8Z59 - chain A; structure by X-ray diffraction, 2.58 A resolution.

== Chain A ==
Name: Bilirubin oxidase
Organism: Sulfurimonas sp
UniProtKB: A0A2K2VPI4 (A0A2K2VPI4_9BACT); residues 16-495 here correspond to UniProt positions 22-501 (UniProt number = residue number + 6)
Chain sequence (514 residues; numbered -18 to 495; the number before each row is that of its first residue; numbers below 1 keep their minus sign (Met-18 is residue -18)):
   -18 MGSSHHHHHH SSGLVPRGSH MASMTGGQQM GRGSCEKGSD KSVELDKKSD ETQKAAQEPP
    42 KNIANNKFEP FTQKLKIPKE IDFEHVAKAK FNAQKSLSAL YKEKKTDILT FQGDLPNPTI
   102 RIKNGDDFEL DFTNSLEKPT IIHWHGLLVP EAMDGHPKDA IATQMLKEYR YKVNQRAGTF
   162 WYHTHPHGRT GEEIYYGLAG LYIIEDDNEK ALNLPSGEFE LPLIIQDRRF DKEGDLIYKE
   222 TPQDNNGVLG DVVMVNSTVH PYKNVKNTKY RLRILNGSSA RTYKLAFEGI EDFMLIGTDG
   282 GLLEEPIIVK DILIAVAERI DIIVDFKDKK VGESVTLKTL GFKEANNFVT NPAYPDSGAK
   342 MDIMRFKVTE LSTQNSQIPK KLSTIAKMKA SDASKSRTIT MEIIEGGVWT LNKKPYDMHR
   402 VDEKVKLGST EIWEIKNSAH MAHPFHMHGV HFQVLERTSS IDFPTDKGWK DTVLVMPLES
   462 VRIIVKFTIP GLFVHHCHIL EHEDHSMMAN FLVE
Not modelled in the structure: -18 to 49
Differences from the reference sequence: initiating methionine (-18); expression tag (-17 to 15)
Ion coordination: Cu ion site 1: His124, His427; Cu ion site 2: His126, His164, His479; Cu ion site 3: His166, His429, His477; Cu ion site 4: His424, Cys478, His483

== In short ==
The Cu ion site 1 is built by His124 and His427. The Cu ion site 2 is built by His126, His164 and His479.
Chain A is Bilirubin oxidase (Sulfurimonas sp); the structure, The X-Ray crystal structure of multicopper
oxidase from Sulfurimonas sp, was determined by X-ray diffraction, deposited together with 8Z5B.
